PDB entry 6XH2 | X-ray diffraction, 1.71 A resolution | chains A and D

# Chain A
Protein: Tar-binding protein 6.6
Source organism: Homo sapiens
Amino-acid sequence (93 residues; row label = number of the first residue in the row):
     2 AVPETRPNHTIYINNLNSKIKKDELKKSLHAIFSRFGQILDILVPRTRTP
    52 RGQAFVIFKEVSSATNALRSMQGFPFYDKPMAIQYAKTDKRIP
What the authors report for this chain:
  - binding site for Trans-activation response element (chain D): Arg-47, Arg-49, Arg-52
  - contacts within the chain: Thr-48/Thr-50, Thr-50/Arg-52 (hydrogen bond)

# Chain D
Molecule: Trans-activation response element
Sequence (27 nucleotides; row label = number of the first residue in the row):
    18 GCAGAUCUGAGCCUGGGAGCUCUCUGC

# How chain A and chain D interact
Pairs across the interface (26; chain A residue first):
  Ala-2(A) with A35(D), hydrogen bond to the phosphate
  Pro-4(A) with A35(D), base contact
  Tyr-13(A) with A35(D), stacking on the base
  Asn-15(A) with A35(D), hydrogen bond to the phosphate
  Lys-20(A) with C24(D), hydrogen bond to the base
  Lys-22(A) with U25(D), hydrogen bond to the base
  Lys-23(A) with A22(D), salt bridge to the phosphate
  Arg-47(A) with A22(D), base contact; U23(D), salt bridge to the phosphate; G26(D), hydrogen bond to the base
  Thr-48(A) with U23(D), base contact
  Arg-49(A) with U23(D), base contact; A27(D), hydrogen bond to the base; G28(D), salt bridge to the phosphate; C29(D), base contact; C37(D), base contact
  Pro-51(A) with C24(D), sugar contact
  Arg-52(A) with G34(D), hydrogen bond to the base; G36(D), hydrogen bond to the base
  Gln-54(A) with G34(D), hydrogen bond to the sugar; A35(D), sugar contact
  Phe-56(A) with A35(D), base contact
  Gln-85(A) with A35(D), hydrogen bond to the base
  Tyr-86(A) with A35(D), hydrogen bond to the base
  Ala-87(A) with A35(D), base contact
  Lys-88(A) with A35(D), hydrogen bond to the base
Interface residues without a listed pair, chain A (20 interface residues in all): Thr-6, Ser-19

# Summary
20 residues of chain A and 12 residues of chain D are in contact, with 12 hydrogen bonds, 3 salt bridges and 1
aromatic stacking contact. Polar contacts include Lys-20(A)/C24(D), Lys-22(A)/U25(D) and Arg-47(A)/G26(D). The
paper reports a binding site for Trans-activation response element (chain D) at Arg-47(A), Arg-49(A) and
Arg-52(A); contacts within the chain involving Thr-48(A), Thr-50(A) and Arg-52(A).
Chain A is Tar-binding protein 6.6 (Homo sapiens) and chain D is Trans-activation response element; the
structure, Co-crystal structure of HIV-1 TAR RNA in complex with lab-evolved RRM 6.6, was determined by X-ray
diffraction together with 6XH0, 6XH1 and 6XH3 from the same study.
